2ARQ - chains A and P; structure by X-ray diffraction, 1.85 A resolution.

== Chain A ==
Protein: Plasminogen activator inhibitor-2
Source organism: Homo sapiens
UniProtKB: P05120 (PAI2_HUMAN); residue numbers follow UniProt; this construct covers 1-62, 96-415
Amino-acid sequence (382 residues; row label = number of the first residue in the row; note: 33 numbers in that range are skipped by the numbering (no residue carries them; nothing is unmodelled there)):
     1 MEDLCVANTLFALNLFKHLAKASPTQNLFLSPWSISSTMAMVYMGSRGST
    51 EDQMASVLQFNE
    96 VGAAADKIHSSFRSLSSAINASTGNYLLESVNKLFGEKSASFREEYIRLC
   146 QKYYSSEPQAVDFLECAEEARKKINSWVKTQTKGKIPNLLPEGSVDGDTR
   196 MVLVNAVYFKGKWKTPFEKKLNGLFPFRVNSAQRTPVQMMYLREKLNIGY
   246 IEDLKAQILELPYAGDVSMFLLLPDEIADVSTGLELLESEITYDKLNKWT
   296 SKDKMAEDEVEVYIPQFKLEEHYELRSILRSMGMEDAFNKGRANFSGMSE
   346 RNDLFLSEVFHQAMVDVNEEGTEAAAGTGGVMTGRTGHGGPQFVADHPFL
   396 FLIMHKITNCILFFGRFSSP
Disordered / not traced: 1-2, 96-100, 217-218, 271-272, 367-377
Differences from the reference sequence: conflict Ser56 (Lys in P05120), Phe220 (Tyr in P05120)
UniProt features mapped onto this chain:
  - site: Arg380, Thr381 (Reactive bond)
  - glycosylation (N-linked (GlcNAc...) asparagine): Asn115, Asn339
Cystine bridges: Cys5-Cys405

== Chain P ==
Protein: 14-mer from Plasminogen activator inhibitor-2
Source organism: Homo sapiens
UniProtKB: P05120 (PAI2_HUMAN); aligned to UniProt positions 366-379 over residues 345-358 (the alignment contains insertions or deletions, so no single offset holds)
Amino-acid sequence (15 residues; row label = number of the first residue in the row):
   344 XTEAAAGDGGVMTGR
Differences from the reference sequence: engineered mutation Asp351 (Thr373 in P05120)
Modified / non-standard residues: ACE (acetyl group) at position 344

== Interface between chain A and chain P ==
Residue-residue contacts (94):
  Ser31(A) - Ala349(P)
  Ser34(A) - Asp351(P)
  Ile35(A) - Asp351(P)
  Thr38(A) - Asp351(P)  hydrogen bond
  Thr38(A) - Gly353(P)
  Thr177(A) - Ala348(P)
  Thr177(A) - Ala349(P)
  Lys180(A) - Glu346(P)  salt bridge
  Lys180(A) - Ala348(P)
  Ile181(A) - Ala348(P)
  Ile181(A) - Ala349(P)
  Leu184(A) - Gly350(P)
  Leu184(A) - Asp351(P)
  Leu184(A) - Gly352(P)
  Ser189(A) - Val354(P)
  Asp193(A) - Thr356(P)
  Asp193(A) - Gly357(P)  hydrogen bond (backbone-backbone)
  Thr194(A) - Val354(P)
  Thr194(A) - Met355(P)
  Arg195(A) - Met355(P)  hydrogen bond (backbone-backbone)
  Arg195(A) - Gly357(P)
  Met196(A) - Gly353(P)
  Met196(A) - Val354(P)
  Met196(A) - Met355(P)  hydrogen bond (backbone-backbone)
  Val197(A) - Gly353(P)
  Leu198(A) - Asp351(P)
  Leu198(A) - Gly352(P)
  Leu198(A) - Gly353(P)  hydrogen bond (backbone-backbone)
  Val199(A) - Asp351(P)
  Asn200(A) - Gly350(P)
  Asn200(A) - Asp351(P)  hydrogen bond (backbone-backbone)
  Ala201(A) - Ala349(P)
  Val202(A) - Ala348(P)
  Val202(A) - Ala349(P)  hydrogen bond (backbone-backbone)
  Tyr203(A) - Glu346(P)  hydrogen bond
  Tyr203(A) - Ala347(P)
  Phe204(A) - Thr345(P)
  Phe204(A) - Glu346(P)
  Phe204(A) - Ala347(P)  hydrogen bond (backbone-backbone)
  Lys205(A) - Thr345(P)
  Lys205(A) - Glu346(P)
  Gly206(A) - ACE_344(P)
  Gly206(A) - Thr345(P)  hydrogen bond (backbone-backbone)
  Trp208(A) - ACE_344(P)  hydrogen bond (side chain-backbone)
  Trp208(A) - Thr345(P)
  Tyr258(A) - Thr345(P)  hydrogen bond
  Lys335(A) - Arg358(P)  hydrogen bond (backbone-side chain)
  Gly336(A) - Arg358(P)
  Ala338(A) - Arg358(P)  hydrogen bond (backbone-side chain)
  Phe340(A) - Met355(P)  hydrophobic
  Met343(A) - Met355(P)  hydrophobic
  Asn347(A) - Arg358(P)  hydrogen bond (backbone-side chain)
  Asp348(A) - Thr356(P)
  Asp348(A) - Gly357(P)
  Asp348(A) - Arg358(P)  hydrogen bond (backbone-backbone)
  Leu349(A) - Thr356(P)
  Leu349(A) - Arg358(P)  hydrogen bond (backbone-side chain)
  Phe350(A) - Met355(P)
  Phe350(A) - Thr356(P)  hydrogen bond (backbone-backbone)
  Phe350(A) - Gly357(P)
  Leu351(A) - Val354(P)
  Leu351(A) - Met355(P)  hydrophobic
  Ser352(A) - Val354(P)  hydrogen bond (backbone-backbone)
  Ser352(A) - Thr356(P)  hydrogen bond
  Glu353(A) - Gly352(P)
  Glu353(A) - Gly353(P)
  Glu353(A) - Val354(P)  hydrogen bond (backbone-backbone)
  Val354(A) - Asp351(P)
  Val354(A) - Gly352(P)
  Phe355(A) - Gly350(P)
  Phe355(A) - Asp351(P)
  Phe355(A) - Gly352(P)  hydrogen bond (backbone-backbone)
  Phe355(A) - Val354(P)  hydrophobic
  His356(A) - Ala349(P)
  His356(A) - Gly350(P)  hydrogen bond (side chain-backbone)
  His356(A) - Asp351(P)  salt bridge
  Gln357(A) - Ala349(P)
  Gln357(A) - Gly350(P)  hydrogen bond (backbone-backbone)
  Ala358(A) - Ala348(P)
  Ala358(A) - Ala349(P)  hydrophobic
  Met359(A) - Ala347(P)
  Met359(A) - Ala348(P)  hydrogen bond (backbone-backbone)
  Val360(A) - Thr345(P)
  Val360(A) - Glu346(P)
  Val360(A) - Ala347(P)  hydrophobic
  Asp361(A) - ACE_344(P)
  Asp361(A) - Thr345(P)
  Asp361(A) - Glu346(P)  hydrogen bond (backbone-backbone)
  Val362(A) - ACE_344(P)
  Val362(A) - Thr345(P)
  Asn363(A) - ACE_344(P)  hydrogen bond (backbone-backbone)
  Glu365(A) - ACE_344(P)
  Phe408(A) - Ala347(P)  hydrophobic
  Phe408(A) - Ala348(P)
Interface residues without a listed pair, chain A (58 interface residues in all): Phe29, Val42, Val173, Leu185, Lys207, Met264, Asn334, Arg337, Ile398

== Overview ==
58 residues of chain A and 15 residues of chain P are in contact, with 27 hydrogen bonds and 2 salt bridges.
Among the polar pairs are Lys180(A)-Glu346(P), His356(A)-Asp351(P) and Thr38(A)-Asp351(P).
Here chain A is Plasminogen activator inhibitor-2 and chain P is a 14-mer from Plasminogen activator
inhibitor-2, both from Homo sapiens. Entry 2ARQ (Human plasminogen activator inhibitor-2.[loop (66-98)
deletion mutant] complexed with peptide n-acetyl-teaaagdggvmtgr-oh) was determined by X-ray diffraction,
deposited together with 2ARR.
